Entry 8Q26 (X-ray diffraction, 1.90 A resolution); this record covers chains A and E.

Chain A:
Protein: Glycylpeptide N-tetradecanoyltransferase 1
From: Homo sapiens
UniProt: P30419 (NMT1_HUMAN); residue numbers follow UniProt; this construct covers 99-496
Amino-acid sequence (401 residues; each row starts with the number of its first residue):
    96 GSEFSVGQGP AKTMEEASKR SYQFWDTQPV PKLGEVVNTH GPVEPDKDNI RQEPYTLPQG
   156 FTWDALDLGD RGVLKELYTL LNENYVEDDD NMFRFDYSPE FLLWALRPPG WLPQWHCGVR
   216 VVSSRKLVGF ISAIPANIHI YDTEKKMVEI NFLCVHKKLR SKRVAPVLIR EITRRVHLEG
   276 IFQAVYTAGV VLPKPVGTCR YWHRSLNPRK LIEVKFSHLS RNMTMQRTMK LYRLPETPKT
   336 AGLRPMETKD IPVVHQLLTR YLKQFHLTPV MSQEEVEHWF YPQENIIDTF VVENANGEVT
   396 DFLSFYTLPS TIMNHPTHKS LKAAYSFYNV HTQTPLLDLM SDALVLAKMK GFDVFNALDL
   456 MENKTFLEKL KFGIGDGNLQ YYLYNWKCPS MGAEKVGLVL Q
Unresolved in the structure: 96-103
Construct notes: expression tag (96-98)
Bound ions: Mg2+ near E370 (its only coordinating residue here)
Small-molecule neighbours: coenzyme A (COA): S116, Y117, Q118, F119, W120, N179, Y180, V181, L248, C249, V250, R255, S256, K257, R258, V259, A260, P261, I264, T282, A283, G284, V285, L287
UniProt features mapped onto this chain:
  - binding site (tetradecanoyl-CoA): Q118, F119, W120, F247, L248, C249, V250, S256, R258, V259, A260
  - mutagenesis: Y180 (Y180P: Abolished glycine- and lysine-myristoyltransferase activities), V181 (V181L: Reduced glycine N-myristoyltransferase activity), Y192 (Y192A: Reduced glycine N-myristoyltransferase activity), G492 (G492D/K: Reduced activity)

Chain E:
Protein: Myr-gly-asn-cys-phe-ser-lys-pro-arg
Amino-acid sequence (8 residues; each row starts with the number of its first residue):
     2 GNCFSKPR
Covalently attached groups: myristic acid (MYR) linked to G2
From the paper describing this entry:
  - mutagenesis - G2A: decreased binding to Glycylpeptide N-tetradecanoyltransferase 1 (chain A)

How chain A and chain E interact:
Contacting residue pairs - 43 pairs, chain A then chain E:
  Y180(A) - G2(E)
  Y180(A) - N3(E)
  V181(A) - N3(E)
  V181(A) - F5(E)
  E182(A) - F5(E)
  D183(A) - F5(E)
  D183(A) - K7(E)  salt bridge
  D185(A) - K7(E)  salt bridge
  F188(A) - F5(E)  hydrophobic
  F190(A) - N3(E)
  F190(A) - C4(E)
  F190(A) - F5(E)  hydrophobic
  Y192(A) - N3(E)
  N246(A) - G2(E)
  T282(A) - G2(E)  hydrogen bond (backbone-backbone)
  A283(A) - G2(E)
  G284(A) - C4(E)
  R295(A) - R9(E)
  Y296(A) - N3(E)  hydrogen bond
  Y296(A) - C4(E)
  Y296(A) - S6(E)
  H298(A) - S6(E)  hydrogen bond
  H298(A) - K7(E)  hydrogen bond (side chain-backbone)
  H298(A) - P8(E)
  F311(A) - F5(E)  hydrophobic
  F311(A) - S6(E)
  F311(A) - K7(E)
  F311(A) - P8(E)
  H313(A) - R9(E)  hydrogen bond (side chain-backbone)
  Y401(A) - N3(E)  hydrogen bond
  S405(A) - F5(E)
  I469(A) - P8(E)
  I469(A) - R9(E)  hydrogen bond (backbone-backbone)
  G470(A) - S6(E)
  G470(A) - K7(E)
  G470(A) - R9(E)
  D471(A) - S6(E)  hydrogen bond (backbone-side chain)
  D471(A) - K7(E)  salt bridge
  G472(A) - C4(E)
  G472(A) - S6(E)  hydrogen bond (backbone-side chain)
  N473(A) - C4(E)  hydrogen bond (backbone-side chain)
  L474(A) - C4(E)  hydrophobic
  Q496(A) - N3(E)  hydrogen bond (backbone-side chain)
Also at the interface, not in a pair above, chain A (32 interface residues in all): D184, K310, S312, L403, Y420, L495

In short:
32 residues of chain A face 8 of chain E across their interface; the contacts include 11 hydrogen bonds and 3
salt bridges. Polar contacts include D183(A)-K7(E), D185(A)-K7(E) and D471(A)-K7(E). Ligands of chain A:
coenzyme A. The paper reports that G2A of chain E reduces binding to Glycylpeptide N-tetradecanoyltransferase
1 (chain A).
Here chain A is Glycylpeptide N-tetradecanoyltransferase 1 (Homo sapiens) and chain E is
Myr-gly-asn-cys-phe-ser-lys-pro-arg. Entry 8Q26 (HsNMT1 in complex with both MyrCoA and GNCFSKPR inhibitor
peptide) was determined by X-ray diffraction (same publication as 8Q23, 8Q24, 8Q2Z, 8Q3D, 8Q3S and 8Q3T).
